PDB entry 5D0V | X-ray diffraction, 2.90 A resolution | chains M and b of the 28 polymer chains in the assembly

Chain M:
Molecule: Proteasome subunit beta type-7
Organism: Saccharomyces cerevisiae (strain ATCC 204508 / S288c)
Notes: EC 3.4.25.1
UniProt: P30657 (PSB7_YEAST); residues -12 to 233 here correspond to UniProt positions 21-266 (UniProt number = residue number + 33)
Amino-acid sequence (246 residues; each row starts with the number of its first residue; numbers below 1 keep their minus sign (Thr-12 is residue -12)):
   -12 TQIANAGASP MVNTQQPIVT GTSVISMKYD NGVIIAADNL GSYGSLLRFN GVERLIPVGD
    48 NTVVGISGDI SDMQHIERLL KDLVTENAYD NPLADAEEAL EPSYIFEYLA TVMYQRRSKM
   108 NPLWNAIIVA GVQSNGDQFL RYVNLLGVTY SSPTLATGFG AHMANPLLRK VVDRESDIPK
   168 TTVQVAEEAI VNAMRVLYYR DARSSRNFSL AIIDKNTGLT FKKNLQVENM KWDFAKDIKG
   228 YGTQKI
Not modelled in the structure: -12 to 0

Chain b:
Molecule: Proteasome subunit beta type-1
Organism: Saccharomyces cerevisiae (strain ATCC 204508 / S288c)
Notes: EC 3.4.25.1
UniProt: P38624 (PSB1_YEAST); residues 1-196 here correspond to UniProt positions 20-215 (UniProt number = residue number + 19)
Amino-acid sequence (196 residues; numbered 1 to 196; the number before each row is that of its first residue):
     1 TSIMAVTFKD GVILGADSRT TTGAYIANRV TDKLTRVHDK IWCCRSGSAA DTQAIADIVQ
    61 YHLELYTSQY GTPSTETAAS VFKELCYENK DNLTAGIIVA GYDDKNKGEV YTIPLGGSVH
   121 KLPYAIAGSG STFIYGYCDK NFRENMSKEE TVDFIKHSLS QAIKWDGSSG GVIRMVVLTA
   181 AGVERLIFYP DEYEQL
Curated features (UniProtKB/Swiss-Prot):
  - active site: Thr1 (Nucleophile)
Covalently attached groups: CARFILZOMIB, bound form (3BV) linked to Thr1
Ligand contacts: CARFILZOMIB, bound form (3BV; N-{(2S)-2-[(morpholin-4-ylacetyl)amino]-4-phenylbutanoyl}-L-leucyl-N-[(2R,3S,4S)-1,3-dihydroxy-2,6-dimethylheptan-4-yl]-L-phenylalaninamide): Arg19, Thr20, Thr21, Thr22, Gly23, Ala27, Lys33, Arg45, Ser46, Gly47, Ser48, Ala49, Thr52, Thr94, Gly128, Ser129, Ser168
Reported in the primary citation:
  - catalytic residues: Lys33 (proposed by the authors, not directly observed)

Chain M / chain b interface:
Residue-residue contacts (63):
  Ser32(M) - Trp165(b)
  Ser32(M) - Asp166(b)
  Ser32(M) - Gly167(b)  hydrogen bond (backbone-backbone)
  Ser32(M) - Ser168(b)
  Leu33(M) - Phe133(b)  hydrophobic
  Leu33(M) - Trp165(b)
  Leu34(M) - Lys164(b)
  Leu34(M) - Trp165(b)  hydrogen bond (backbone-backbone)
  Leu34(M) - Gly167(b)
  Arg35(M) - Trp165(b)
  Phe146(M) - Ala24(b)
  Phe146(M) - Tyr25(b)
  Tyr185(M) - Glu194(b)  hydrogen bond
  Tyr186(M) - Ile26(b)
  Tyr186(M) - Arg29(b)
  Arg187(M) - Ala24(b)
  Arg187(M) - Tyr25(b)
  Arg187(M) - Ile26(b)  hydrogen bond (backbone-backbone)
  Arg187(M) - Ala27(b)  hydrogen bond (side chain-backbone)
  Arg187(M) - Asn28(b)
  Arg187(M) - Arg29(b)
  Asp188(M) - Ala24(b)
  Asp188(M) - Ile26(b)
  Ala189(M) - Arg19(b)
  Ala189(M) - Ala24(b)  hydrogen bond (backbone-backbone)
  Ala189(M) - Ile26(b)
  Ala189(M) - Gly167(b)
  Arg190(M) - Ala24(b)
  Arg190(M) - Gly167(b)
  Arg193(M) - Asp191(b)  salt bridge
  Arg193(M) - Glu194(b)  salt bridge
  Lys218(M) - Arg29(b)  hydrogen bond (backbone-side chain)
  Trp219(M) - Arg29(b)
  Trp219(M) - Gly171(b)
  Trp219(M) - Val172(b)  hydrophobic
  Trp219(M) - Tyr189(b)
  Trp219(M) - Pro190(b)
  Asp220(M) - Tyr189(b)
  Phe221(M) - Arg29(b)
  Phe221(M) - Val30(b)  hydrophobic
  Ala222(M) - Val30(b)  hydrophobic
  Ala222(M) - Arg174(b)  hydrogen bond (backbone-side chain)
  Ala222(M) - Ile187(b)  hydrophobic
  Lys223(M) - Ile187(b)
  Lys223(M) - Tyr189(b)
  Ile225(M) - Val30(b)  hydrophobic
  Ile225(M) - Arg174(b)
  Lys226(M) - Asp32(b)
  Gly227(M) - Asp32(b)  hydrogen bond (backbone-side chain)
  Tyr228(M) - Thr35(b)
  Tyr228(M) - Arg45(b)
  Tyr228(M) - Gln53(b)  hydrogen bond (side chain-backbone)
  Tyr228(M) - Ala56(b)
  Tyr228(M) - Asp57(b)  hydrogen bond
  Gln231(M) - Asp32(b)
  Gln231(M) - Leu34(b)
  Gln231(M) - Thr35(b)
  Gln231(M) - Arg36(b)  hydrogen bond (side chain-backbone)
  Gln231(M) - Trp42(b)
  Gln231(M) - Arg185(b)
  Ile233(M) - Arg36(b)
  Ile233(M) - Trp42(b)
  Ile233(M) - Arg185(b)  hydrogen bond (backbone-side chain)
Other interface residues (no listed pair), chain M (26 interface residues in all): Met150, Met217
Other interface residues (no listed pair), chain b (34 interface residues in all): Thr21, Ile163

Overview:
26 residues of chain M and 34 residues of chain b are in contact, with 13 hydrogen bonds and 2 salt bridges.
Among the polar pairs are Arg193(M)-Asp191(b), Arg193(M)-Glu194(b) and Tyr185(M)-Glu194(b). CARFILZOMIB, bound
form is covalently linked to Thr1(b). From UniProt: active-site residue Thr1(b) on chain b. The paper reports
the catalytic residue Lys33(b).
Chain M is Proteasome subunit beta type-7 and chain b is Proteasome subunit beta type-1, both from
Saccharomyces cerevisiae (strain ATCC 204508 / S288c); the structure, Yeast 20S proteasome beta5-T1C mutant in
complex with Carfilzomib, was determined by X-ray diffraction (same publication as 5CZ4, 5CZ5, 5CZ6, 5CZ7,
5CZ8, 5CZ9 and 16 further entries).
